Entry 2RK7 (X-ray diffraction, 1.90 A resolution); this record covers chain A.

== Chain A ==
Name: Phosphoenolpyruvate carboxykinase, cytosolic [GTP]
From: Rattus norvegicus
Notes: EC 4.1.1.32
UniProt: P07379 (PPCKC_RAT); residues 1-622 here = UniProt positions 1-622
Chain sequence (624 residues; each row starts with the number of its first residue; numbers below 1 keep their minus sign (Gly-1 is residue -1)):
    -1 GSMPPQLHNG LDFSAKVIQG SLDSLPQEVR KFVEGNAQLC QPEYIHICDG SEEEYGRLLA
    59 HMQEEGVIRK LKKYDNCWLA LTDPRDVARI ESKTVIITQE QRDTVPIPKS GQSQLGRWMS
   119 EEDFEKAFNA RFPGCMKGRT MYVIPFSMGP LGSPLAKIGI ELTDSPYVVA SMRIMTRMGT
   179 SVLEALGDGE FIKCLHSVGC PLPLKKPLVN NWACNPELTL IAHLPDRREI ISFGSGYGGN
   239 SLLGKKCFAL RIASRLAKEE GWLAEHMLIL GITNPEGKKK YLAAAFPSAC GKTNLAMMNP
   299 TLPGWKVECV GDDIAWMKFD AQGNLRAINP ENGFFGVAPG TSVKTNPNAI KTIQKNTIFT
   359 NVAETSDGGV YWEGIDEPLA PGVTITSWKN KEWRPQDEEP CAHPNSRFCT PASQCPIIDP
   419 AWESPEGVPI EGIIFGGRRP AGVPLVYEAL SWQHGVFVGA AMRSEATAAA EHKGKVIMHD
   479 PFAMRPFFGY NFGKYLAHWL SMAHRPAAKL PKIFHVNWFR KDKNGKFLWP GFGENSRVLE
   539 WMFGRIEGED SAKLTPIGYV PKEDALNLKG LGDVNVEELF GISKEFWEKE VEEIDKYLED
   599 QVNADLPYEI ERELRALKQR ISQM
Unresolved in the structure: -1 to 3, 465-473
Differences from the reference sequence: expression tag (-1 to 0)
Bound ions: Na+: Leu79, Asn208; Mn2+: Lys244, His264, Asp311 (together with oxalate ion)
Ligand contacts: oxalate ion (OXL): Arg87, Lys243, Lys244, His264, Ser286, Asp311, Arg405, Phe485
Curated features (UniProtKB/Swiss-Prot):
  - region: Gly457 to Gly487 (Omega-loop)
  - active site: Cys288
  - binding site (substrate): Arg87, Tyr235 to Gly237, Ser286, Asn403 to Arg405
  - binding site (Mn(2+)): Lys244, His264, Asp311
  - binding site (GTP): Ala287 to Asn292, Arg405, Arg436, Phe530 to Asn533
  - modified residue: Ser19 (Phosphoserine), Lys70 (N6-acetyllysine), Lys71 (N6-acetyllysine), Ser90 (Phosphoserine), Lys91 (N6-acetyllysine), Ser118 (Phosphoserine), Thr178 (Phosphothreonine), Ser286 (Phosphoserine), Lys473 (N6-acetyllysine), Lys521 (N6-acetyllysine), Lys524 (N6-acetyllysine), Lys594 (N6-acetyllysine)
  - mutagenesis: Glu89 (E89A/D/Q: Abolished phosphoenolpyruvate carboxykinase activity; decreased affinity for oxaloacetate), Ser90 (S90A: Decreased phosphorylation and increased acetylation levels), Lys91 (K91Q: 3-fold decrease of affinity for phosphoenolpyruvate), His477 (H477R: Destabilization of the closed state of the omega-loop, resulting in decreased capture rates for the weaker binding substrates associated with catalysis in the phosphoenolpyruvate to ...)

== In short ==
Ligands of chain A: oxalate ion. Leu79 and Asn208 coordinate Na+. The Mn2+ site is built by Lys244, His264 and
Asp311. Curated annotation (UniProt) lists active-site residue Cys288, 8 substrate-binding residues, 3
Mn2+-binding residues and 12 GTP-binding residues.
Chain A is Phosphoenolpyruvate carboxykinase, cytosolic [GTP] (Rattus norvegicus); the structure, The
Structure of rat cytosolic PEPCK in complex with oxalate, was determined by X-ray diffraction (same
publication as 2RK8, 2RKA, 2RKD and 2RKE).
